Entry 8JN2 (electron microscopy, 4.10 A resolution (low resolution: residue-level contacts below are approximate; hydrogen-bond / salt-bridge calls are withheld)); this record covers chains C and E of the 8 polymer chains in the assembly.

[Chain C (and E)]
Molecule: Envelope protein
Organism: Dengue virus type 3
Notes: chain E of this document is another copy of the same molecule, construct and numbering; everything in this record applies to it too
UniProtKB: A9LIF4 (A9LIF4_9FLAV); residues 1-493 here correspond to UniProt positions 281-773 (UniProt number = residue number + 280)
Amino-acid sequence (493 residues; numbered 1 to 493; the number before each row is that of its first residue):
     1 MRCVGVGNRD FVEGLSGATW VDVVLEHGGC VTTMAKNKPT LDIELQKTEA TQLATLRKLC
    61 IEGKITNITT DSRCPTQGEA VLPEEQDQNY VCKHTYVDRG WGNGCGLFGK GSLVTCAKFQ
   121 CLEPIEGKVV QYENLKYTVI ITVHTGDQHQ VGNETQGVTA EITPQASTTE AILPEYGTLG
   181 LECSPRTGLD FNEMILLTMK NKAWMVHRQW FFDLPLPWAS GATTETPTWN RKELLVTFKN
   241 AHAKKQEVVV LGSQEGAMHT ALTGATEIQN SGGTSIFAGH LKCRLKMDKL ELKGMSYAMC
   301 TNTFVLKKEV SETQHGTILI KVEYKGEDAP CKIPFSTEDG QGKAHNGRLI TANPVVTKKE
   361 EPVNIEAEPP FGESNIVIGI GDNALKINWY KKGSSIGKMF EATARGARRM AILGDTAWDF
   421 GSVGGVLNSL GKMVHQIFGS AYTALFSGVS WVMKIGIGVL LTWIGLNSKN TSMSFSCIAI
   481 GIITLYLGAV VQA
Disulfides: Cys3-Cys30, Cys60-Cys121, Cys74-Cys105, Cys92-Cys116, Cys183-Cys283, Cys300-Cys331
Covalently attached groups: N-acetylglucosamine (NAG) linked to Asn67, Asn153

[How chain C and chain E interact]
Contacting residue pairs (49; chain C residue first):
  Val4(C) with Phe108(E)
  Gly5(C) with Asp98(E)
  Val6(C) with Asp98(E)
  Gly7(C) with Asp98(E)
  Gly28(C) with His242(E)
  Glu44(C) with Lys244(E)
  Asp98(C) with Gly5(E); Val6(E)
  Trp101(C) with Val151(E); Lys308(E); Glu309(E); Ser311(E); Lys321(E)
  Gly102(C) with Val151(E)
  Gly106(C) with Ser311(E)
  Phe108(C) with Ser311(E); Glu312(E); Thr313(E)
  Gly109(C) with Gln314(E)
  Lys110(C) with Gln314(E)
  Val151(C) with Trp101(E); Gly102(E)
  Gly152(C) with Gly102(E)
  Lys202(C) with Val249(E)
  His242(C) with His27(E); Gly28(E)
  Leu251(C) with His259(E)
  Gly252(C) with Glu255(E); His259(E)
  Ser253(C) with Glu255(E); Gly256(E)
  Gln254(C) with Gly256(E)
  Glu255(C) with Ser253(E)
  Gly256(C) with Ser253(E); Gln254(E)
  Ala257(C) with Gln254(E)
  His259(C) with Leu251(E); Gly252(E)
  Thr260(C) with Gln254(E)
  Glu267(C) with Lys239(E)
  Lys308(C) with Trp101(E)
  Ser311(C) with Trp101(E); Leu107(E); Phe108(E)
  Glu312(C) with Phe108(E)
  Thr313(C) with Phe108(E)
  Gln314(C) with Asp98(E)
  Leu319(C) with Trp101(E); Phe108(E)
Other interface residues (no listed pair), chain C (39 interface residues in all): Lys239, Lys244, Val249, Gln269, Glu309, Lys321
Other interface residues (no listed pair), chain E (36 interface residues in all): Gly106, Lys110, Glu154, Lys202, Glu247, Ala257, Glu267, Leu319

[Summary]
Chain C and chain E form an interface of 39 and 36 residues respectively. N-acetylglucosamine is covalently
linked to Asn67(C) and Asn153(C).
Chain C and chain E are both Envelope protein (Dengue virus type 3); the structure, Cryo-EM structure of
dengue virus serotype 3 strain 863DK in complex with human antibody DENV-115 Fab ..., was determined by
electron microscopy, deposited together with 8JN1 and 8JN3.
